Entry 7Y09 (electron microscopy, 3.71 A resolution); this record covers chains A and J of the 12 polymer chains in the assembly.

Chain A:
Protein: Immunoglobulin heavy constant mu
Organism: Homo sapiens
UniProt: P01871 (IGHM_HUMAN); residues 229-576 here correspond to UniProt positions 106-453 (UniProt number = residue number - 123)
Sequence (383 residues; each row starts with the number of its first residue):
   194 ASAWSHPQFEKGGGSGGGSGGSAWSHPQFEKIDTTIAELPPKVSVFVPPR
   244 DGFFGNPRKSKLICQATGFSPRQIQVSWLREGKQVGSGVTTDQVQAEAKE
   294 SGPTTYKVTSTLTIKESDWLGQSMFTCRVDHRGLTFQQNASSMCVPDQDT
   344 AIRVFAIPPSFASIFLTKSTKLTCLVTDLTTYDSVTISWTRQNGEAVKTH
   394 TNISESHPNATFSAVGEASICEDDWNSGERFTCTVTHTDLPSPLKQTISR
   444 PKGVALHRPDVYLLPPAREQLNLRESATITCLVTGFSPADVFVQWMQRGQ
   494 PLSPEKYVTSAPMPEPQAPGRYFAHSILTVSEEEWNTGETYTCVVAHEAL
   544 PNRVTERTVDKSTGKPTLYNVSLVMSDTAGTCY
Unresolved in the structure: 194-344, 575-576
Disulfide bonds: Cys367-Cys426, Cys474-Cys536
Covalently attached groups: N-acetylglucosamine (NAG) linked to Asn563
Sequence notes: expression tag (194-228)
UniProt features mapped onto this chain:
  - glycosylation (N-linked (GlcNAc...) asparagine): Asn332 (complex), Asn395, Asn402

Chain J:
Protein: Immunoglobulin J chain
Organism: Homo sapiens
UniProt: P01591 (IGJ_HUMAN); residues 1-136 here correspond to UniProt positions 24-159 (UniProt number = residue number + 23)
Sequence (136 residues; row label = number of the first residue in the row):
     1 EDERIVLVDNKCKCARITSRIIRSSEDPNEDIVERNIRIIVPLNNRENIS
    51 DPTSPLRTRFVYHLSDLCKKCDPTEVELDNQIVTATQSNICDEDSATETC
   101 YTYDRNKCYTAVVPLVYGGETKMVETALTPDACYPD
Unresolved in the structure: 1-2, 70-97
Disulfide bonds: Cys12-Cys100, Cys108-Cys133
Covalently attached groups: N-acetylglucosamine (NAG) linked to Asn48
Ligand contacts: N-acetylglucosamine (NAG; 2-acetamido-2-deoxy-beta-D-glucopyranose): Arg20, Ile22, Glu34, Asn36, Arg38
UniProt features mapped onto this chain:
  - glycosylation: Asn48 (N-linked (GlcNAc...) (complex) asparagine)

Interface between chain A and chain J:
Pairs across the interface (59; chain A residue first):
  Leu359(A) with Leu115(J), hydrophobic; Tyr117(J), hydrophobic; Lys122(J)
  Thr360(A) with Tyr117(J)
  Lys361(A) with Lys122(J)
  Arg451(A) with Pro130(J)
  Phe485(A) with Val116(J)
  Gln487(A) with Leu115(J); Val116(J)
  Met489(A) with Val113(J), hydrophobic; Pro114(J)
  Arg491(A) with Thr53(J)
  Gly492(A) with Thr53(J); Pro114(J)
  Thr533(A) with Thr53(J); Ser54(J)
  Val537(A) with Leu115(J), hydrophobic
  Pro544(A) with Pro135(J)
  Asn545(A) with Glu125(J), hydrogen bond (side chain-backbone); Thr126(J); Ala127(J)
  Val547(A) with Val113(J), hydrophobic; Leu115(J), hydrophobic; Val124(J), hydrophobic; Thr126(J), hydrogen bond (backbone-side chain); Ala127(J), hydrogen bond (backbone-backbone)
  Thr548(A) with Thr126(J); Ala127(J), hydrogen bond (side chain-backbone)
  Glu549(A) with Pro52(J); Val113(J); Thr126(J), hydrogen bond (backbone-side chain); Leu128(J)
  Thr551(A) with Arg46(J), hydrogen bond (backbone-side chain); Pro52(J), hydrogen bond (side chain-backbone)
  Ser555(A) with Leu56(J)
  Thr556(A) with Arg46(J), hydrogen bond
  Asn563(A) with Thr58(J)
  Val564(A) with Thr58(J); Phe60(J), hydrophobic
  Ser565(A) with Thr58(J), hydrogen bond (backbone-backbone); Arg59(J); Phe60(J), hydrogen bond (backbone-backbone)
  Val567(A) with Arg59(J); Phe60(J); Val61(J), hydrophobic; Tyr62(J), hydrogen bond (backbone-backbone)
  Met568(A) with Tyr62(J); Leu64(J), hydrophobic
  Ser569(A) with Tyr62(J); His63(J), hydrogen bond; Leu64(J), hydrogen bond (backbone-backbone)
  Asp570(A) with Leu64(J); Ser65(J), hydrogen bond
  Thr571(A) with Arg35(J), hydrogen bond (backbone-side chain); Leu64(J)
  Ala572(A) with Arg35(J), hydrogen bond (backbone-side chain)
  Gly573(A) with Arg35(J)
  Thr574(A) with Arg35(J); Cys68(J)
Also at the interface, not in a pair above, chain A (38 interface residues in all): Ala355, Ser356, Phe358, Pro494, Val552, Asp553, Tyr562, Leu566
Also at the interface, not in a pair above, chain J (32 interface residues in all): Ile39, Leu43, Pro55, Tyr134

Summary:
38 residues of chain A face 32 of chain J across their interface, with 16 hydrogen bonds. Polar pairs include
Asn545(A)-Glu125(J), Val547(A)-Thr126(J) and Thr548(A)-Ala127(J). Chain J binds N-acetylglucosamine.
Covalently linked N-acetylglucosamine: at Asn563(A). N-acetylglucosamine is covalently linked to Asn48(J).
Here chain A is Immunoglobulin heavy constant mu and chain J is Immunoglobulin J chain, both from Homo
sapiens. Entry 7Y09 (Cryo-EM structure of human IgM-Fc in complex with the J chain and the DBL domain of ...)
was determined by electron microscopy, deposited together with 7Y0H, 7Y0J and 7YG2.
